8UK9 - chains A and F of the 10 polymer chains in the assembly; structure by X-ray diffraction, 3.10 A resolution.

[Chain A]
Name: Sliding-clamp-loader small subunit
Source organism: Tequatrovirus T4
UniProt: P04527 (LOADS_BPT4); numbering as in UniProt (aligned over 1-187)
Amino-acid sequence (187 residues; each row starts with the number of its first residue):
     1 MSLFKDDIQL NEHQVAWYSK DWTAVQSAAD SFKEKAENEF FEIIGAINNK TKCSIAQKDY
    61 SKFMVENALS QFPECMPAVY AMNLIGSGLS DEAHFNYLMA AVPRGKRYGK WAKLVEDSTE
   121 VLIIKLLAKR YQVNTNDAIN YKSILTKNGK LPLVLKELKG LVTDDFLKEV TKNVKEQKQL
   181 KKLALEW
Not modelled in the structure: 1, 112-115

[Chain F]
Name: Sliding clamp
Source organism: Tequatrovirus T4
UniProt: P04525 (CLAMP_BPT4); residues 1-228 here = UniProt positions 1-228
Amino-acid sequence (228 residues; each row starts with the number of its first residue):
     1 MKLSKDTTAL LKNFATINSG IMLKSGQFIM TRAVNGTTYA EANISDVIDF DVAIYDLNGF
    61 LGILSLVNDD AEISQSEDGN IKIADARSTI FWPAADPSTV VAPNKPIPFP VASAVTEIKA
   121 EDLQQLLRVS RGLQIDTIAI TVKEGKIVIN GFNKVEDSAL TRVKYSLTLG DYDGENTFNF
   181 IINMANMKMQ PGNYKLLLWA KGKQGAAKFE GEHANYVVAL EADSTHDF

[Interface between chain A and chain F]
Contacting residue pairs (25):
  S2(A) - G36(F)
  S2(A) - A206(F)
  S2(A) - V217(F)
  S2(A) - V218(F)  hydrogen bond (backbone-backbone)
  S2(A) - A219(F)
  S2(A) - L220(F)
  L3(A) - G36(F)  hydrogen bond (backbone-backbone)
  F4(A) - R32(F)
  F4(A) - Y39(F)  hydrophobic
  F4(A) - P103(F)  hydrophobic
  K5(A) - Q204(F)
  K5(A) - L220(F)
  D7(A) - R32(F)  salt bridge
  D7(A) - N104(F)
  L10(A) - V101(F)  hydrophobic
  V15(A) - V34(F)
  V15(A) - N35(F)
  Y18(A) - S19(F)  hydrogen bond (backbone-side chain)
  Y18(A) - V34(F)
  Y18(A) - S98(F)
  Y18(A) - T99(F)
  S19(A) - S19(F)
  S19(A) - V34(F)
  K20(A) - S19(F)  hydrogen bond (backbone-side chain)
  K20(A) - D56(F)
Other interface residues (no listed pair), chain F (23 interface residues in all): N18, T37, K105, I107, G205

[Summary]
The interface between chain A and chain F involves 10 residues on one side and 23 on the other, with 4
hydrogen bonds and 1 salt bridge. Among the polar pairs are D7(A)-R32(F), Y18(A)-S19(F) and K20(A)-S19(F).
Here chain A is Sliding-clamp-loader small subunit and chain F is Sliding clamp, both from Tequatrovirus T4.
Entry 8UK9 (Structure of T4 Bacteriophage clamp loader mutant D110C bound to the T4 clamp, primer-template
DNA, and ...) was determined by X-ray diffraction, deposited together with 8UH7, 8UNF and 8UNH.
